PDB entry 3VOX | X-ray diffraction, 3.10 A resolution | chains A and B

Chain A (and B):
Molecule: Transcriptional regulator
Organism: Lactococcus lactis
Notes: chain B of this document is another copy of the same molecule, construct and numbering; everything in this record applies to it too
Reference sequence: Q9CHR1 (Q9CHR1_LACLA); numbering as in UniProt (aligned over 1-189)
Sequence (189 residues; numbered 1 to 189; the number before each row is that of its first residue):
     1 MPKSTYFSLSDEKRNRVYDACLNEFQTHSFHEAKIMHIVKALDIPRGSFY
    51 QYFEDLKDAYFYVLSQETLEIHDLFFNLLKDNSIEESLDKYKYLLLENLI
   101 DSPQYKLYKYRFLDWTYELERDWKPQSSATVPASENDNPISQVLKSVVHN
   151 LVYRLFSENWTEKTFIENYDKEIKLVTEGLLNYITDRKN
Unresolved in the structure: 1, 131-136, 189 (chain B: 1, 128-135, 187-189)
What the authors report for this chain:
  - self-association interface (contacts with another copy of this molecule); pairs are residue here / residue on that copy: S146-N150 (hydrogen bond), V143, V147, L175, V176
  - specificity-determining residues: R46, Y50

Chain A / chain B interface:
Contacting residue pairs (62; chain A residue first):
  H31(A) - H31(B)
  I84(A) - L180(B)  hydrophobic
  I84(A) - I184(B)  hydrophobic
  E85(A) - L181(B)
  L113(A) - Y117(B)  hydrogen bond (backbone-backbone)
  D114(A) - T116(B)
  D114(A) - Y117(B)
  T116(A) - D114(B)
  Y117(A) - L113(B)  hydrogen bond (backbone-backbone)
  Y117(A) - D114(B)  hydrogen bond (backbone-side chain)
  Y117(A) - Y153(B)
  Y117(A) - S157(B)  hydrogen bond (side chain-backbone)
  E120(A) - Y153(B)
  D137(A) - R154(B)  salt bridge
  P139(A) - K171(B)
  P139(A) - E172(B)
  P139(A) - L175(B)
  P139(A) - Y183(B)
  I140(A) - L175(B)  hydrophobic
  I140(A) - L180(B)  hydrophobic
  I140(A) - Y183(B)  hydrophobic
  I140(A) - I184(B)  hydrophobic
  Q142(A) - N150(B)  hydrogen bond
  Q142(A) - R154(B)
  Q142(A) - E172(B)
  V143(A) - E172(B)
  V143(A) - L175(B)  hydrophobic
  S146(A) - S146(B)
  S146(A) - N150(B)  hydrogen bond
  V147(A) - V143(B)  hydrophobic
  N150(A) - Q142(B)  hydrogen bond
  N150(A) - S146(B)  hydrogen bond
  Y153(A) - Y117(B)
  Y153(A) - E120(B)
  R154(A) - Q142(B)  hydrogen bond
  S157(A) - Y117(B)  hydrogen bond (backbone-side chain)
  K171(A) - P139(B)
  E172(A) - P139(B)
  E172(A) - Q142(B)
  E172(A) - V143(B)
  L175(A) - I140(B)  hydrophobic
  V176(A) - G179(B)
  V176(A) - L180(B)  hydrogen bond (backbone-backbone)
  T177(A) - G179(B)
  T177(A) - L180(B)
  T177(A) - L181(B)  hydrogen bond (backbone-backbone)
  E178(A) - E178(B)
  E178(A) - G179(B)
  E178(A) - L181(B)
  G179(A) - V176(B)
  G179(A) - T177(B)
  G179(A) - E178(B)
  G179(A) - G179(B)
  L180(A) - I84(B)  hydrophobic
  L180(A) - I140(B)  hydrophobic
  L180(A) - V176(B)  hydrogen bond (backbone-backbone)
  L180(A) - T177(B)  hydrogen bond (backbone-backbone)
  L181(A) - T177(B)  hydrogen bond (backbone-backbone)
  Y183(A) - N138(B)
  Y183(A) - P139(B)
  Y183(A) - I140(B)  hydrophobic
  I184(A) - I140(B)  hydrophobic
Other interface residues (no listed pair), chain A (32 interface residues in all): L88, W115
Other interface residues (no listed pair), chain B (32 interface residues in all): E85, L88, W115, V147

Summary:
Chain A and chain B each contribute 32 residues to their interface; the contacts include 15 hydrogen bonds and
1 salt bridge. Among the polar pairs are D137(A)-R154(B), Y117(A)-D114(B) and Y117(A)-S157(B). The paper
reports specificity determinants R46(A) and Y50(A); a self-association interface involving V143(A), S146(A)
and V147(A) among others.
Both chains are Transcriptional regulator (Lactococcus lactis). Entry 3VOX (X-ray Crystal Structure of Wild
Type HrtR in the Apo Form) was determined by X-ray diffraction, deposited together with 3VOK.
